1DUA - chain A; structure by X-ray diffraction, 2.00 A resolution.

== Chain A ==
Protein: Exfoliative toxin A
Source organism: Staphylococcus aureus
Notes: EC 3.4.21.-
Reference sequence: P09331 (ETA_STAAU); residues 1-242 here correspond to UniProt positions 39-280 (UniProt number = residue number + 38)
Amino-acid sequence (242 residues; each row starts with the number of its first residue):
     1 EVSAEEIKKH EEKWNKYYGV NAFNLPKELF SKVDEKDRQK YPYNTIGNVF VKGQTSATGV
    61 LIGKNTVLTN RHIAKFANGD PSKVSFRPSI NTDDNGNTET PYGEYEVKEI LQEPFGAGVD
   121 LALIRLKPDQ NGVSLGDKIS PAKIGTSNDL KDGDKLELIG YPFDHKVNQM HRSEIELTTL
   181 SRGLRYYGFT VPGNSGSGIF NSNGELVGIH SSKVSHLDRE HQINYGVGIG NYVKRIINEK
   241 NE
UniProt features mapped onto this chain:
  - active site (Charge relay system): H72, D120, S195

== Summary ==
From UniProt: 3 active-site residues.
Chain A is Exfoliative toxin A (Staphylococcus aureus); the structure, Crystal structure of exfoliative toxin
A, was determined by X-ray diffraction, deposited together with 1DT2 and 1DUE.
